Entry 9GE2 (electron microscopy, 2.51 A resolution); this record covers chains B and F of the 5 polymer chains in the assembly.

# Chain B
Molecule: Guanine nucleotide-binding protein G(I)/G(S)/G(T) subunit beta-1
From: Homo sapiens
UniProtKB: P62873 (GBB1_HUMAN); residues 20-358 here correspond to UniProt positions 2-340 (UniProt number = residue number - 18)
Sequence (358 residues; numbered 1 to 358; the number before each row is that of its first residue):
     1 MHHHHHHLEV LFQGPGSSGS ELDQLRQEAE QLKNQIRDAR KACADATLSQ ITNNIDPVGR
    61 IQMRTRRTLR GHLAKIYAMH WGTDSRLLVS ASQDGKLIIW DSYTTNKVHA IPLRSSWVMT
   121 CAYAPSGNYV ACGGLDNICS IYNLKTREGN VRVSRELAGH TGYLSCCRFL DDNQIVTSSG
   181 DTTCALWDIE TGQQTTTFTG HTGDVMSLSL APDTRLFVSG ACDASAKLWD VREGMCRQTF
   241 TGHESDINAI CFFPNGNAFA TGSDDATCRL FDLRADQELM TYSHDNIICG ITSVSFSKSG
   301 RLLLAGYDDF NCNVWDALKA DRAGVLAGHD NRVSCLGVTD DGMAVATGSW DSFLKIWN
Disordered / not traced: 1-20
Construct notes: initiating methionine (1); expression tag (2-19)

# Chain F
Molecule: Single-chain variable fragment ScFv16
From: Mus musculus
Notes: antibody fragment or engineered binder
Sequence (253 residues; row label = number of the first residue in the row):
     1 DVQLVESGGG LVQPGGSRKL SCSASGFAFS SFGMHWVRQA PEKGLEWVAY ISSGSGTIYY
    61 ADTVKGRFTI SRDDPKNTLF LQMTSLRSED TAMYYCVRSI YYYGSSPFDF WGGTTLTVSS
   121 GGGGSGGGGS GGGGSDIVMT QATSSVPVTP GESVSISCRS SKSLLHSNGN TYLYWFLQRP
   181 GQSPQLLIYR MSNLASGVPD RFSGSGSGTA FTLTISRLEA EDVGVYYCMQ HLEYPLTFGA
   241 GTKLELKLEV LFQ
Disordered / not traced: 122-132, 247-253
Disulfide bonds: Cys-158/Cys-228

# Interface between chain B and chain F
Residue-residue contacts - 16 pairs, chain B then chain F:
  Asp-84(B) / Tyr-103(F)
  Arg-86(B) / Tyr-103(F)
  Leu-87(B) / Tyr-103(F)  hydrophobic
  Asp-101(B) / Tyr-103(F)
  Val-108(B) / Tyr-102(F)  hydrophobic
  Arg-147(B) / Val-2(F)
  Arg-147(B) / Arg-98(F)  hydrogen bond (backbone-side chain)
  Arg-147(B) / Asp-109(F)
  Arg-147(B) / Phe-110(F)
  Glu-148(B) / Gly-26(F)
  Glu-148(B) / Phe-27(F)
  Glu-148(B) / Ala-28(F)  hydrogen bond (backbone-backbone)
  Glu-148(B) / Phe-32(F)
  Gly-149(B) / Phe-32(F)
  Gly-149(B) / Ile-100(F)
  Asn-150(B) / Ala-28(F)
Other interface residues (no listed pair), chain B (10 interface residues in all): His-109
Other interface residues (no listed pair), chain F (12 interface residues in all): Ser-31

# Overview
10 residues of chain B face 12 of chain F across their interface; the contacts include 2 hydrogen bonds. Among
the polar pairs are Arg-147(B)/Arg-98(F) and Glu-148(B)/Ala-28(F).
Here chain B is Guanine nucleotide-binding protein G(I)/G(S)/G(T) subunit beta-1 (Homo sapiens) and chain F is
Single-chain variable fragment ScFv16 (Mus musculus). Entry 9GE2 (Structure of GPR55 in complex with G13 and
synthetic agonist ML184) was determined by electron microscopy together with 9GE3 from the same study.
